PDB entry 3OR7 | X-ray diffraction, 2.30 A resolution | chains A and B of the 3 polymer chains in the assembly

== Chain A ==
Protein: antibody fab fragment heavy chain
From: Mus musculus
Notes: antibody fragment or engineered binder
Chain sequence (219 residues; each row starts with the number of its first residue):
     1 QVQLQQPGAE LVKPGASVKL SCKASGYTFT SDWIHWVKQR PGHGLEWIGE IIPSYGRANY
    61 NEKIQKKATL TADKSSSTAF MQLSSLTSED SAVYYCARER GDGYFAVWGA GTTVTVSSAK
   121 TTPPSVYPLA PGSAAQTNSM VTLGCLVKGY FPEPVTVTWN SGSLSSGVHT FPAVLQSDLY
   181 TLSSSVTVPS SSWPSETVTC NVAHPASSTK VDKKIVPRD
Cystine bridges: Cys22-Cys96

== Chain B ==
Protein: antibody fab fragment light chain
From: Mus musculus
Notes: antibody fragment or engineered binder
Chain sequence (212 residues; each row starts with the number of its first residue):
     1 DILLTQSPAI LSVSPGERVS FSCRASQSIG TDIHWYQQRT NGSPRLLIKY ASESISGIPS
    61 RFSGSGSGTD FTLSINSVES EDIANYYCQQ SNRWPFTFGS GTKLEIKRAD AAPTVSIFPP
   121 SSEQLTSGGA SVVCFLNNFY PKDINVKWKI DGSERQNGVL NSWTDQDSKD STYSMSSTLT
   181 LTKDEYERHN SYTCEATHKT STSPIVKSFN RN
Cystine bridges: Cys23-Cys88, Cys134-Cys194

== Chain A / chain B interface ==
Pairs across the interface (71):
  His35(A) - Phe96(B)
  Gln39(A) - Gln38(B)  hydrogen bond
  Gln39(A) - Tyr87(B)
  His43(A) - Tyr87(B)
  Gly44(A) - Tyr87(B)
  Leu45(A) - Gln38(B)
  Leu45(A) - Pro44(B)  hydrophobic
  Leu45(A) - Tyr87(B)
  Leu45(A) - Phe98(B)
  Trp47(A) - Trp94(B)  hydrophobic
  Trp47(A) - Pro95(B)  hydrophobic
  Trp47(A) - Phe96(B)
  Glu50(A) - Trp94(B)  hydrogen bond
  Asn59(A) - Trp94(B)
  Tyr60(A) - Trp94(B)
  Tyr95(A) - Gln38(B)  hydrogen bond
  Tyr95(A) - Gly42(B)  hydrogen bond (side chain-backbone)
  Tyr95(A) - Ser43(B)
  Tyr95(A) - Pro44(B)
  Glu99(A) - Phe96(B)
  Asp102(A) - Tyr50(B)  hydrogen bond (backbone-side chain)
  Gly103(A) - His34(B)  hydrogen bond (backbone-side chain)
  Gly103(A) - Gln89(B)  hydrogen bond (backbone-side chain)
  Gly103(A) - Ser91(B)
  Gly103(A) - Phe96(B)
  Tyr104(A) - His34(B)
  Tyr104(A) - Tyr36(B)
  Tyr104(A) - Leu46(B)  hydrophobic
  Tyr104(A) - Lys49(B)  hydrogen bond
  Tyr104(A) - Tyr50(B)  hydrophobic
  Phe105(A) - Tyr36(B)  hydrogen bond (backbone-side chain)
  Phe105(A) - Leu46(B)
  Phe105(A) - Phe98(B)  hydrophobic
  Trp108(A) - Tyr36(B)
  Trp108(A) - Pro44(B)
  Trp108(A) - Phe98(B)  hydrophobic
  Gly109(A) - Ser43(B)
  Tyr127(A) - Ser121(B)
  Tyr127(A) - Glu123(B)
  Tyr127(A) - Gln124(B)
  Tyr127(A) - Ser127(B)
  Pro128(A) - Ser121(B)
  Pro128(A) - Glu123(B)
  Leu129(A) - Phe118(B)
  Ala130(A) - Phe118(B)
  Pro131(A) - Phe118(B)
  Gln136(A) - Lys207(B)
  Thr142(A) - Ser116(B)
  Thr142(A) - Phe118(B)
  Leu146(A) - Gln124(B)
  Leu146(A) - Ser131(B)
  Lys148(A) - Gln124(B)
  Lys148(A) - Ser131(B)
  His169(A) - Asn137(B)
  His169(A) - Asn138(B)  hydrogen bond
  His169(A) - Ser174(B)
  Phe171(A) - Phe135(B)  hydrophobic
  Phe171(A) - Asn137(B)
  Phe171(A) - Ser162(B)
  Phe171(A) - Thr164(B)
  Phe171(A) - Ser174(B)
  Phe171(A) - Met175(B)
  Phe171(A) - Ser176(B)
  Pro172(A) - Ser162(B)  hydrogen bond (backbone-side chain)
  Pro172(A) - Trp163(B)
  Pro172(A) - Thr164(B)
  Val174(A) - Asn161(B)
  Gln176(A) - Leu160(B)
  Ser183(A) - Phe135(B)
  Ser185(A) - Phe135(B)
  Ser185(A) - Asn137(B)  hydrogen bond
Also at the interface, not in a pair above, chain A (42 interface residues in all): Val37, Glu62, Ala106, Gly132, Leu143, Thr170, Ser184, Lys213, Arg218
Also at the interface, not in a pair above, chain B (39 interface residues in all): Pro119, Pro120, Val133, Asp167

== Overview ==
Chain A and chain B form an interface of 42 and 39 residues respectively; the contacts include 12 hydrogen
bonds. Polar pairs include Gln39(A)-Gln38(B), Glu50(A)-Trp94(B) and Tyr95(A)-Gln38(B).
Chain A is antibody fab fragment heavy chain and chain B is antibody fab fragment light chain, both from Mus
musculus; the structure, On the structural basis of modal gating behavior in K+channels - E71I, was determined
by X-ray diffraction, deposited together with 3OR6.
